7CG3 - chains F and A of the 6 polymer chains in the assembly; structure by electron microscopy, 5.10 A resolution (low resolution: residue-level contacts below are approximate; hydrogen-bond / salt-bridge calls are withheld).

Chain F (and A):
Name: Heat shock protein 104
Source organism: Chaetomium thermophilum var. coprophilum
Notes: chain A of this document is another copy of the same molecule, construct and numbering; everything in this record applies to it too
Reference sequence: A0A2Z6G185 (A0A2Z6G185_9PEZI); residues 2-764 here correspond to UniProt positions 164-926 (UniProt number = residue number + 162)
Chain sequence (764 residues; numbered 1 to 764; the number before each row is that of its first residue):
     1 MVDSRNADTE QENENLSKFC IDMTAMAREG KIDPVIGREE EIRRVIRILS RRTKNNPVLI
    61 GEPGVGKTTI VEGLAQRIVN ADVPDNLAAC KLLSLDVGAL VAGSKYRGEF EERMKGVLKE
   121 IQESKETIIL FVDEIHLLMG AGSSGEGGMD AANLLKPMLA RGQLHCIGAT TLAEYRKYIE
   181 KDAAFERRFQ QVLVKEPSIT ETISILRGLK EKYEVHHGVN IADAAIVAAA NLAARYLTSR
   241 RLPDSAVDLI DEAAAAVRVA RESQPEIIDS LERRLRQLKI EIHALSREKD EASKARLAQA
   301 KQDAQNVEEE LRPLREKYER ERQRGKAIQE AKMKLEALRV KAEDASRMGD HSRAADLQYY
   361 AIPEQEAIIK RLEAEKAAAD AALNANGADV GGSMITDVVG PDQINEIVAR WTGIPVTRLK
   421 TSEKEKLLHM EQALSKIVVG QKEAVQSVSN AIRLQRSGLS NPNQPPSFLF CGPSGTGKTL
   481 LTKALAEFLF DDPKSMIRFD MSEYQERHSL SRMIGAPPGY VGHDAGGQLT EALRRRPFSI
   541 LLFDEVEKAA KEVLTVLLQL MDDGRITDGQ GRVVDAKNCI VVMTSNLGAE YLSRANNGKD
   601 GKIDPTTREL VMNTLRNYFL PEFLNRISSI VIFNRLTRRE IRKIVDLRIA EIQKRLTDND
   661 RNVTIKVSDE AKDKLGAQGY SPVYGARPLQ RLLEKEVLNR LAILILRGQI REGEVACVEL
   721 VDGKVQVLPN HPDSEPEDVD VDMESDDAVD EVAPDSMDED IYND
Unresolved in the structure: 1-14, 141-154, 264-393, 596-602, 734-764
Sequence notes: initiating methionine (1)

Interface between chain F and chain A:
Pairs across the interface - 49 pairs, chain F then chain A:
  Arg47(F) with Ala256(A); Val257(A); Val259(A); Ala260(A); Arg410(A)
  Ser50(F) with His216(A); His217(A); Val259(A)
  Arg51(F) with His216(A)
  Arg52(F) with Lys212(A); Tyr213(A); His216(A)
  Thr53(F) with Tyr213(A); Glu252(A)
  Pro84(F) with Glu262(A)
  Asp85(F) with Glu262(A)
  Asn86(F) with His217(A); Glu262(A)
  Leu155(F) with Ala102(A); Gly103(A)
  Met158(F) with Asp96(A)
  Arg187(F) with Gly64(A); Gly66(A)
  Gln190(F) with Glu252(A)
  Asn450(F) with Ile703(A)
  Ser457(F) with Arg661(A)
  Gly458(F) with Asn659(A)
  Leu459(F) with Arg655(A); Arg661(A); Ala702(A); Ile705(A)
  His508(F) with Asp524(A)
  Tyr520(F) with His523(A); Asp524(A)
  Lys551(F) with Glu503(A)
  Asn613(F) with Tyr684(A)
  Arg616(F) with Tyr684(A); Pro688(A)
  Asn617(F) with Tyr684(A)
  Glu622(F) with Arg498(A)
  Leu624(F) with Arg691(A)
  Asn625(F) with Gln690(A); Arg691(A)
  Arg626(F) with Arg655(A); Glu694(A)
  Ile627(F) with Arg691(A)
  Ser628(F) with Arg691(A)
  Ser629(F) with Arg691(A)
  Ile630(F) with Arg691(A)
Other interface residues (no listed pair), chain F (32 interface residues in all): Arg453, Leu620
Other interface residues (no listed pair), chain A (35 interface residues in all): Val65, Ala99, Ala255, Leu706

In short:
The interface between chain F and chain A involves 32 residues on one side and 35 on the other.
Chain F and chain A are both Heat shock protein 104 (Chaetomium thermophilum var. coprophilum); the structure,
Staggered ring conformation of CtHsp104 (Hsp104 from Chaetomium Thermophilum), was determined by electron
microscopy (same publication as 5ZUI).
